7NKD - chains A and d of the 8 polymer chains in the assembly; structure by electron microscopy, 3.12 A resolution.

[Chain A]
Name: ATP synthase subunit alpha
Organism: Mycolicibacterium smegmatis (strain ATCC 700084 / mc(2)155)
Notes: EC 7.1.2.2
UniProtKB: A0R202 (ATPA_MYCS2); numbering as in UniProt (aligned over 1-548)
Sequence (548 residues; numbered 1 to 548; the number before each row is that of its first residue):
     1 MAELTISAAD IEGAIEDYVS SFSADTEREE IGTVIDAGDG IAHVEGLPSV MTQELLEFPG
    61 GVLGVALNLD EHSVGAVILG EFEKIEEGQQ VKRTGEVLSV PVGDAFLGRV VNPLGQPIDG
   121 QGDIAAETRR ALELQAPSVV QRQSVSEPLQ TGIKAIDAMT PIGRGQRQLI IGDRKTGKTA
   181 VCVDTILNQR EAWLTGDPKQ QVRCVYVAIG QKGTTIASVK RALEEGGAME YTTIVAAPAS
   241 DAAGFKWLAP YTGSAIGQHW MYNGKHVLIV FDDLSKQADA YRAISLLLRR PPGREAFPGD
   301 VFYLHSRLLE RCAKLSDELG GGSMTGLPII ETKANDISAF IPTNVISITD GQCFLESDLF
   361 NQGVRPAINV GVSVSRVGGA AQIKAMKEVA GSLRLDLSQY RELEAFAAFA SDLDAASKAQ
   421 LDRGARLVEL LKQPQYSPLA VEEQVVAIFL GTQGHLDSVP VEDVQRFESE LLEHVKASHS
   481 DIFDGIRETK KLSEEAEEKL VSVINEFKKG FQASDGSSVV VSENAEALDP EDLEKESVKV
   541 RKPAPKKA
Unresolved in the structure: 1-4, 38-41, 53, 67, 76-81, 97-110, 119, 126-548
Swiss-Prot annotation at these positions:
  - binding site (ATP): G172 to T179
  - site: S373 (Required for activity)

[Chain d]
Name: ATP synthase subunit b-delta
Organism: Mycolicibacterium smegmatis (strain ATCC 700084 / mc(2)155)
UniProtKB: A0R203 (ATPFD_MYCS2); residue numbers follow UniProt; this construct covers 1-445
Sequence (445 residues; each row starts with the number of its first residue):
     1 MSIFIGQLIG FAVIAFIIVK WVVPPVRTLM RNQQEAVRAA LAESAEAAKK LADADAMHAK
    61 ALADAKAESE KVTEEAKQDS ERIAAQLSEQ AGSEAERIKA QGAQQIQLMR QQLIRQLRTG
   121 LGAEAVNKAA EIVRAHVADP QAQSATVDRF LSELEQMAPS SVVIDTAATS RLRAASRQSL
   181 AALVEKFDSV AGGLDADGLT NLADELASVA KLLLSETALN KHLAEPTDDS APKVRLLERL
   241 LSDKVSATTL DLLRTAVSNR WSTESNLIDA VEHTARLALL KRAEIAGEVD EVEEQLFRFG
   301 RVLDAEPRLS ALLSDYTTPA EGRVALLDKA LTGRPGVNQT AAALLSQTVG LLRGERADEA
   361 VIDLAELAVS RRGEVVAHVS AAAELSDAQR TRLTEVLSRI YGRPVSVQLH VDPELLGGLS
   421 ITVGDEVIDG SIASRLAAAQ TGLPD
Unresolved in the structure: 1-108, 445

[Chain A / chain d interface]
Pairs across the interface (42; chain A residue first):
  T5(A) with R110(d), hydrogen bond (backbone-side chain)
  I6(A) with R110(d); L113(d), hydrophobic; I114(d), hydrophobic
  D10(A) with R118(d), salt bridge
  I11(A) with L117(d), hydrophobic; R118(d); L121(d)
  A14(A) with R118(d)
  I15(A) with R118(d); L121(d), hydrophobic; G122(d)
  Y18(A) with A439(d), hydrogen bond (side chain-backbone); G442(d), hydrogen bond (side chain-backbone); L443(d), hydrogen bond (side chain-backbone); P444(d)
  F22(A) with R435(d); A439(d), hydrophobic
  A24(A) with R435(d), hydrogen bond (backbone-side chain)
  T26(A) with F150(d); E153(d); M157(d); D429(d); G430(d)
  E27(A) with V427(d)
  R28(A) with M157(d); S160(d), hydrogen bond; Y401(d); E426(d), salt bridge; V427(d); I428(d)
  E29(A) with D425(d); E426(d); V427(d), hydrogen bond (backbone-backbone)
  E30(A) with D425(d)
  I31(A) with D425(d), hydrogen bond (backbone-backbone); V427(d), hydrophobic
  G46(A) with D425(d)
  P48(A) with D425(d)
  G120(A) with R115(d), hydrogen bond (backbone-side chain)
  Q121(A) with R115(d)
  G122(A) with R115(d)
Also at the interface, not in a pair above, chain A (24 interface residues in all): S7, E12, L47, D123
Also at the interface, not in a pair above, chain d (28 interface residues in all): A158, S161, I400, A438

[Summary]
Chain A and chain d form an interface of 24 and 28 residues respectively, with 9 hydrogen bonds and 2 salt
bridges. Polar pairs include D10(A)-R118(d), R28(A)-E426(d) and T5(A)-R110(d). From UniProt: 8 ATP-binding
residues on chain A.
Here chain A is ATP synthase subunit alpha and chain d is ATP synthase subunit b-delta, both from
Mycolicibacterium smegmatis (strain ATCC 700084 / mc(2)155). Entry 7NKD (Mycobacterium smegmatis ATP synthase
b-delta state 1) was determined by electron microscopy (same publication as 7NJK, 7NJL, 7NJM, 7NJN, 7NJO, 7NJP
and 20 further entries).
